PDB entry 7SG2 | X-ray diffraction, 3.10 A resolution | chains D and E of the 5 polymer chains in the assembly

Chain D:
Molecule: T-cell receptor, xpa5, alpha chain
From: Homo sapiens
Amino-acid sequence (203 residues; row label = number of the first residue in the row; note: 19 numbers in that range are skipped by the numbering (no residue carries them; nothing is unmodelled there)):
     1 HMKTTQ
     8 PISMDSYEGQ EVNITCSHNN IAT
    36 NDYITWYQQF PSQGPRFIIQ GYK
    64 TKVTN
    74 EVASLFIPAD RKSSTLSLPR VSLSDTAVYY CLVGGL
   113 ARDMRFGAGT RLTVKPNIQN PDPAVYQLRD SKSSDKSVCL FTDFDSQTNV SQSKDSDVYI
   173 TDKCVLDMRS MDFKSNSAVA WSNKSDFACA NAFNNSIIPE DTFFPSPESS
Disordered / not traced: 1-2, 163-168, 197-198, 218-222
Cystine bridges: Cys-23/Cys-104, Cys-151/Cys-201

Chain E:
Molecule: T-cell receptor, xpa5, beta chain
From: Homo sapiens
Amino-acid sequence (246 residues; numbered 0 to 257; 12 numbers in that range are skipped by the numbering (no residue carries them; nothing is unmodelled there); the number before each row is that of its first residue; numbering starts at 0):
     0 HMAVISQKPS RDICQRGTSL TIQCQVDSQV
    37 TMMFWYRQQP GQSLTLIATA NQG
    63 SEATYESGFV IDKFPISRP
    83 NLTFSTLTVS NMSPEDSSIY LCSVALGS
   112 DTGELFFGEG SRLTVLEDLK NVFPPEVAVF EPSEAEISHT QKATLVCLAT GFFPDHVELS
   172 WWVNGKEVHS GVCTDPQPLK EQPALNDSRY ALSSRLRVSA TFWQNPRNHF RCQVQFYGLS
   232 ENDEWTQDRA KPVTQIVSAE AWGRAD
Disordered / not traced: 0-1, 256-257
Cystine bridges: Cys-23/Cys-104, Cys-158/Cys-223
Metal / ion sites: Ca2+: Asp-11, Ile-12, Ser-231

Interface between chain D and chain E:
Pairs across the interface (70; chain D residue first):
  Thr-40(D) with Gly-114(E)
  Tyr-42(D) with Gly-114(E), hydrogen bond (side chain-backbone); Glu-115(E); Leu-116(E), hydrogen bond (side chain-backbone)
  Gln-44(D) with Gln-44(E), hydrogen bond
  Pro-50(D) with Leu-50(E), hydrophobic; Phe-118(E)
  Phe-52(D) with Gly-114(E); Glu-115(E)
  Gln-55(D) with Gly-114(E), hydrogen bond (side chain-backbone)
  Tyr-103(D) with Gln-44(E)
  Gly-108(D) with Asp-112(E)
  Leu-109(D) with Ser-110(E); Asp-112(E)
  Ala-113(D) with Phe-40(E); Ser-110(E), hydrogen bond (backbone-backbone)
  Met-116(D) with Tyr-42(E); Gly-114(E)
  Arg-117(D) with Glu-68(E), salt bridge
  Phe-118(D) with Phe-118(E), hydrophobic
  Asp-134(D) with His-150(E), salt bridge
  Tyr-138(D) with Ser-144(E); Ala-146(E), hydrophobic; Glu-147(E); Thr-151(E)
  Gln-139(D) with Ser-144(E)
  Leu-140(D) with Phe-141(E), hydrophobic; Glu-142(E); Pro-143(E); Ser-144(E); Thr-155(E); Val-157(E), hydrophobic
  Arg-141(D) with Phe-141(E); Glu-142(E), hydrogen bond (backbone-backbone)
  Asp-142(D) with Val-140(E); Phe-141(E)
  Ser-143(D) with Val-140(E), hydrogen bond (side chain-backbone); Glu-142(E); Ala-252(E)
  Val-150(D) with Phe-141(E), hydrophobic
  Leu-152(D) with Thr-155(E)
  Asp-155(D) with Thr-151(E); Arg-208(E), salt bridge
  Tyr-171(D) with Glu-192(E), hydrogen bond (side chain-backbone)
  Ile-172(D) with Leu-190(E)
  Thr-173(D) with Asp-186(E); Leu-190(E); Ser-204(E); Arg-206(E), hydrogen bond
  Asp-174(D) with Asp-186(E)
  Cys-176(D) with Cys-184(E), disulfide; Arg-206(E), hydrogen bond
  Val-177(D) with Cys-184(E), hydrogen bond (backbone-side chain)
  Leu-178(D) with Val-183(E); Cys-184(E), hydrogen bond (backbone-side chain)
  Asp-179(D) with Ser-181(E); Gly-182(E), hydrogen bond (backbone-backbone)
  Met-180(D) with Ser-181(E); Gly-182(E); Arg-208(E)
  Arg-181(D) with Ser-181(E), hydrogen bond (backbone-side chain)
  Phe-185(D) with Lys-153(E); Arg-208(E)
  Ser-187(D) with Arg-208(E), hydrogen bond
  Ser-189(D) with Arg-206(E), hydrogen bond
  Ala-190(D) with Arg-206(E)
  Val-191(D) with Val-157(E), hydrophobic; Arg-206(E)
  Trp-193(D) with Leu-159(E), hydrophobic
  Pro-217(D) with Ala-146(E), hydrophobic
Also at the interface, not in a pair above, chain D (49 interface residues in all): Ser-47, Gly-49, Arg-114, Gly-119, Lys-148, Ser-149, Thr-154, Ser-182, Phe-215
Also at the interface, not in a pair above, chain E (50 interface residues in all): Met-38, Ser-49, Leu-52, Ile-101, Leu-103, Ala-107, Thr-113, Gly-119, Glu-120, Ala-139, Thr-185, Lys-191, Ala-202, Val-209, Glu-251
Inter-chain disulfides: Cys-176(D)/Cys-184(E)

Summary:
Chain D and chain E form an interface of 49 and 50 residues respectively, with 1 disulfide bond, 16 hydrogen
bonds and 3 salt bridges. Polar contacts include Arg-117(D)/Glu-68(E), Asp-134(D)/His-150(E) and
Asp-155(D)/Arg-208(E). Asp-11(E), Ile-12(E) and Ser-231(E) coordinate Ca2+.
Here chain D is T-cell receptor, xpa5, alpha chain and chain E is T-cell receptor, xpa5, beta chain, both from
Homo sapiens. Entry 7SG2 (XPA5 TCR in complex with HLA-DQ2-omega1) was determined by X-ray diffraction,
deposited together with 7SG0 and 7SG1.
